Entry 8TRR (X-ray diffraction, 2.65 A resolution); this record covers chains A and B of the 5 polymer chains in the assembly.

# Chain A
Protein: HLA class II histocompatibility antigen, DR alpha chain
From: Homo sapiens
UniProt: P01903 (DRA_HUMAN); residues 1-181 here correspond to UniProt positions 26-206 (UniProt number = residue number + 25)
Chain sequence (181 residues; row label = number of the first residue in the row):
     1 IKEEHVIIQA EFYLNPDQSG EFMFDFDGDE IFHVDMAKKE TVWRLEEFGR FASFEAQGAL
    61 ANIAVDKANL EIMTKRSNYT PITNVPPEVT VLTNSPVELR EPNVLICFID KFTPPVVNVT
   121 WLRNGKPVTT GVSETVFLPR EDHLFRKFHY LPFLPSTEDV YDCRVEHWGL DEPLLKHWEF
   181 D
Not modelled in the structure: 1-2
Cystine bridges: Cys107-Cys163
Covalent attachments: N-acetylglucosamine (NAG) linked to Asn78, Asn118

# Chain B
Protein: HLA class II histocompatibility antigen, DRB1 beta chain
From: Homo sapiens
UniProt: P01911 (DRB1_HUMAN); residues 1-190 here correspond to UniProt positions 30-219 (UniProt number = residue number + 29)
Chain sequence (190 residues; each row starts with the number of its first residue):
     1 GDTRPRFLEQ VKHECHFFNG TERVRFLDRY FYHQEEYVRF DSDVGEYRAV TELGRPDAEY
    61 WNSQKDLLEQ KRAAVDTYCR HNYGVGESFT VQRRVYPEVT VYPAKTQPLQ HHNLLVCSVN
   121 GFYPGSIEVR WFRNGQEEKT GVVSTGLIQN GDWTFQTLVM LETVPRSGEV YTCQVEHPSL
   181 TSPLTVEWRA
Not modelled in the structure: 1, 105-112
Differences from the reference sequence: variant Glu9 (Trp38 in P01911), Val11 (Pro40 in P01911), His13 (Arg42 in P01911), His33 (Asn62 in P01911), Tyr37 (Ser66 in P01911), Tyr47 (Phe76 in P01911), Leu67 (Ile96 in P01911), Lys71 (Ala100 in P01911), Gly86 (Val115 in P01911), Tyr96 (Gln125 in P01911), Glu98 (Lys127 in P01911), Ala104 (Ser133 in P01911), Asn120 (Ser149 in P01911), Arg133 (Leu162 in P01911), Thr140 (Ala169 in P01911), Val142 (Met171 in P01911), Leu180 (Val209 in P01911)
Cystine bridges: Cys15-Cys79, Cys117-Cys173
Covalent attachments: N-acetylglucosamine (NAG) linked to Asn19

# Chain A / chain B interface
Contacting residue pairs (115; chain A residue first):
  Glu3(A) - Phe17(B)
  Glu3(A) - Asn19(B)
  Glu3(A) - Gly20(B)
  Glu3(A) - Val91(B)
  Glu4(A) - Phe17(B)
  Glu4(A) - Phe18(B)
  His5(A) - Cys15(B)
  His5(A) - His16(B)
  His5(A) - Phe17(B)  hydrogen bond (backbone-backbone)
  His5(A) - Tyr83(B)
  Val6(A) - Cys15(B)
  Val6(A) - His16(B)
  Ile7(A) - His13(B)
  Ile7(A) - Glu14(B)
  Ile7(A) - Cys15(B)  hydrogen bond (backbone-backbone)
  Ile7(A) - Phe17(B)  hydrophobic
  Ile7(A) - Tyr83(B)  hydrophobic
  Ile8(A) - His13(B)
  Ile8(A) - Glu14(B)
  Gln9(A) - Val11(B)
  Gln9(A) - Lys12(B)
  Gln9(A) - His13(B)  hydrogen bond (backbone-backbone)
  Gln9(A) - Tyr78(B)  hydrogen bond
  Ala10(A) - Val11(B)
  Glu11(A) - Gln10(B)
  Glu11(A) - Val11(B)  hydrogen bond (backbone-backbone)
  Glu11(A) - His13(B)  salt bridge
  Phe12(A) - Leu8(B)  hydrophobic
  Phe12(A) - Glu9(B)
  Phe12(A) - Gln10(B)
  Tyr13(A) - Phe7(B)
  Tyr13(A) - Leu8(B)
  Tyr13(A) - Glu9(B)  hydrogen bond (backbone-backbone)
  Leu14(A) - Arg6(B)
  Leu14(A) - Phe7(B)
  Asn15(A) - Arg6(B)
  Asn15(A) - Phe7(B)  hydrogen bond (backbone-backbone)
  Pro16(A) - Arg4(B)
  Pro16(A) - Pro5(B)
  Pro16(A) - Arg6(B)
  Asp17(A) - Arg6(B)  salt bridge
  Phe24(A) - Tyr78(B)
  Phe24(A) - Asn82(B)
  Phe26(A) - Thr90(B)
  Phe26(A) - Val91(B)
  Phe26(A) - Tyr123(B)
  Phe26(A) - Trp153(B)  hydrophobic
  Asp27(A) - Gln149(B)  hydrogen bond (backbone-side chain)
  Gly28(A) - Gln149(B)
  Asp29(A) - Tyr123(B)
  Asp29(A) - Gln149(B)  hydrogen bond
  Asp29(A) - Trp153(B)  hydrogen bond (side chain-backbone)
  Glu30(A) - Trp153(B)  hydrogen bond (backbone-side chain)
  Ile31(A) - Trp153(B)
  Arg44(A) - Gly151(B)  hydrogen bond (side chain-backbone)
  Arg44(A) - Asp152(B)
  Arg44(A) - Trp153(B)
  Leu45(A) - Arg93(B)
  Phe48(A) - Phe89(B)  hydrophobic
  Phe48(A) - Trp153(B)
  Phe51(A) - Phe89(B)  hydrophobic
  Ala52(A) - Val85(B)  hydrophobic
  Asn62(A) - His13(B)
  Asp66(A) - Val11(B)
  Leu70(A) - Phe7(B)
  Leu70(A) - Leu8(B)
  Leu70(A) - Glu9(B)
  Leu70(A) - Tyr32(B)  hydrophobic
  Met73(A) - Tyr32(B)  hydrophobic
  Met73(A) - Tyr37(B)  hydrophobic
  Met73(A) - Leu53(B)
  Thr74(A) - Phe7(B)
  Thr74(A) - Tyr32(B)
  Arg76(A) - Leu53(B)  hydrogen bond (side chain-backbone)
  Arg76(A) - Pro56(B)
  Arg76(A) - Asp57(B)  salt bridge
  Ser77(A) - Tyr32(B)  hydrogen bond
  Tyr79(A) - Phe7(B)
  Thr80(A) - Phe7(B)
  Thr80(A) - Tyr32(B)  hydrogen bond (backbone-side chain)
  Thr80(A) - His33(B)  hydrogen bond (backbone-side chain)
  Pro81(A) - Pro5(B)  hydrophobic
  Pro81(A) - Arg6(B)
  Pro81(A) - Phe7(B)  hydrophobic
  Pro81(A) - His33(B)  hydrogen bond (backbone-side chain)
  Ile82(A) - Arg6(B)  hydrogen bond (backbone-backbone)
  Ile82(A) - Leu8(B)  hydrophobic
  Ile82(A) - His33(B)  hydrogen bond (backbone-side chain)
  Val85(A) - Gln34(B)
  Leu92(A) - Ile148(B)  hydrophobic
  Leu92(A) - Gln156(B)
  Thr93(A) - Gln156(B)  hydrogen bond (backbone-side chain)
  Asn94(A) - Asn120(B)  hydrogen bond (backbone-side chain)
  Asn94(A) - Gln156(B)
  Ser95(A) - Asn120(B)
  Pro96(A) - Ser118(B)
  Pro96(A) - Asn120(B)
  Ile106(A) - Asn150(B)
  Thr113(A) - Leu8(B)
  Thr113(A) - Gln34(B)
  Arg140(A) - Lys12(B)  hydrogen bond (backbone-side chain)
  His143(A) - Gln10(B)  hydrogen bond (backbone-side chain)
  His143(A) - Lys12(B)  hydrogen bond
  His143(A) - Arg29(B)
  His143(A) - Phe31(B)
  His143(A) - Gln34(B)
  Leu144(A) - Gln34(B)
  Phe145(A) - Gln10(B)
  Phe148(A) - Gln149(B)
  Phe148(A) - Asn150(B)
  Phe148(A) - Gly151(B)
  Tyr150(A) - Asn150(B)  hydrogen bond (side chain-backbone)
  Tyr150(A) - Gly151(B)  hydrogen bond (side chain-backbone)
  Tyr150(A) - Asp152(B)
  Trp168(A) - Arg6(B)
Interface residues without a listed pair, chain A (59 interface residues in all): Asn69, Thr83, Pro115, Thr135, Pro139, Arg146
Interface residues without a listed pair, chain B (47 interface residues in all): Gly54, Thr100, Tyr102

# Summary
59 residues of chain A face 47 of chain B across their interface; the contacts include 26 hydrogen bonds and 3
salt bridges. Among the polar pairs are Glu11(A)-His13(B), Asp17(A)-Arg6(B) and Arg76(A)-Asp57(B).
N-acetylglucosamine is covalently linked to Asn78(A) and Asn118(A). Covalently linked N-acetylglucosamine: at
Asn19(B).
Here chain A is HLA class II histocompatibility antigen, DR alpha chain and chain B is HLA class II
histocompatibility antigen, DRB1 beta chain, both from Homo sapiens. Entry 8TRR (T cell recognition of
citrullinated vimentin peptide presented by HLA-DR4) was determined by X-ray diffraction, deposited together
with 8TRL and 8TRQ.
